Entry 8FCV (electron microscopy, 2.95 A resolution); this record covers chains T and U of the 10 polymer chains in the assembly.

== Chain T (and U) ==
Name: TnsC
Organism: Nostoc sp. 'Peltigera membranacea cyanobiont' 210A
Notes: chain U of this document is another copy of the same molecule, construct and numbering; everything in this record applies to it too
UniProtKB: A0A235IFM2 (A0A235IFM2_9NOSO); residues 1-383 here = UniProt positions 1-383
Amino-acid sequence (383 residues; row label = number of the first residue in the row):
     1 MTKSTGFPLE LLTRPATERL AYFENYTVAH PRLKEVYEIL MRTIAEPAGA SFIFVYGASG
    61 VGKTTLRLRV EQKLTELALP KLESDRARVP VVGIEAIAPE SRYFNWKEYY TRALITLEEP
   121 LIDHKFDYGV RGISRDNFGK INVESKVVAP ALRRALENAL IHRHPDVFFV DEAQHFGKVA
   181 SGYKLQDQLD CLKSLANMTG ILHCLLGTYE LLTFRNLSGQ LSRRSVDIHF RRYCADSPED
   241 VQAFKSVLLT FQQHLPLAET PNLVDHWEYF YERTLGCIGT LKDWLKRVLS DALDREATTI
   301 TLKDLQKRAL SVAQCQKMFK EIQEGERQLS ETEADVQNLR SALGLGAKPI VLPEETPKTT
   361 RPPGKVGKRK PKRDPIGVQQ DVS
Disordered / not traced: 1-3, 347-383
Ion coordination: Mg2+: Thr64 (together with ATP)
Residues lining bound ligands:
  - ATP (adenosine-5'-triphosphate), molecule 1: Tyr26, Thr27, Val28, His30, Leu33, Ala58, Ser59, Gly60, Val61, Gly62, Lys63, Thr64, Thr65, Glu172, Ile278, Gly279, Lys282
  - ATP, molecule 2: Asn197, Gln220, Arg223, Arg224

== Chain T / chain U interface ==
Residue-residue contacts (81):
  Ser59(T) - Gly219(U)
  Ser59(T) - Gln220(U)
  Ser59(T) - Arg223(U)
  Gly60(T) - Arg223(U)
  Glu95(T) - Asn197(U)  hydrogen bond
  Glu95(T) - Met198(U)
  Ile97(T) - Arg153(U)
  Ile97(T) - Glu157(U)
  Ile97(T) - Met198(U)  hydrophobic
  Ala98(T) - Arg153(U)  hydrogen bond (backbone-side chain)
  Ala98(T) - Asp190(U)
  Ala98(T) - Cys191(U)
  Ala98(T) - Ser194(U)
  Glu100(T) - Trp106(U)
  Glu100(T) - Tyr110(U)
  Glu100(T) - Pro150(U)
  Glu100(T) - Arg153(U)
  Arg102(T) - Ala180(U)
  Arg102(T) - Ser181(U)
  Arg102(T) - Lys184(U)
  Glu108(T) - Pro150(U)
  Glu108(T) - Arg154(U)  salt bridge
  Thr111(T) - Arg154(U)
  Arg112(T) - Arg154(U)
  Arg112(T) - Glu157(U)  salt bridge
  Phe138(T) - Asp127(U)
  Asn142(T) - Arg131(U)
  Val143(T) - Arg131(U)
  Glu144(T) - Arg131(U)  salt bridge
  Glu172(T) - Asn197(U)  hydrogen bond
  Glu172(T) - Gln220(U)  hydrogen bond
  Glu172(T) - Arg224(U)  salt bridge
  Gln174(T) - Gln220(U)
  His175(T) - Lys193(U)  hydrogen bond
  Lys178(T) - Tyr183(U)  hydrogen bond
  Lys178(T) - Asp187(U)
  Lys178(T) - Asp190(U)  salt bridge
  Thr208(T) - Gln220(U)
  Glu210(T) - Gln186(U)
  Ala235(T) - Leu343(U)
  Glu268(T) - Arg340(U)  salt bridge
  Glu268(T) - Leu345(U)
  Tyr271(T) - Leu343(U)  hydrophobic
  Tyr271(T) - Leu345(U)  hydrophobic
  Glu272(T) - Leu339(U)
  Glu272(T) - Arg340(U)
  Glu272(T) - Leu343(U)
  Glu272(T) - Leu345(U)
  Arg273(T) - Glu331(U)  salt bridge
  Leu275(T) - Leu343(U)  hydrophobic
  Asp283(T) - Ala48(U)
  Asp283(T) - Arg223(U)  salt bridge
  Lys286(T) - Glu46(U)
  Arg287(T) - Glu46(U)
  Arg287(T) - Pro47(U)
  Arg287(T) - Ala48(U)
  Ser290(T) - Arg42(U)
  Ser290(T) - Glu46(U)
  Asp291(T) - Arg42(U)  salt bridge
  Asp294(T) - Arg42(U)  salt bridge
  Arg308(T) - Arg42(U)  hydrogen bond (side chain-backbone)
  Arg308(T) - Thr43(U)
  Arg308(T) - Glu46(U)  salt bridge
  Val312(T) - Glu331(U)
  Val312(T) - Asp335(U)
  Val312(T) - Val336(U)  hydrophobic
  Val312(T) - Leu339(U)  hydrophobic
  Ala313(T) - Arg215(U)
  Ala313(T) - Asn216(U)  hydrogen bond (backbone-side chain)
  Gln314(T) - Asn216(U)
  Gln314(T) - Ser222(U)  hydrogen bond (side chain-backbone)
  Gln314(T) - Ser225(U)  hydrogen bond (side chain-backbone)
  Cys315(T) - Leu339(U)  hydrophobic
  Lys317(T) - Asn216(U)
  Lys317(T) - Ser218(U)
  Lys317(T) - Ser222(U)
  Met318(T) - Arg223(U)
  Phe319(T) - Ala342(U)
  Phe319(T) - Leu343(U)  hydrophobic
  Glu321(T) - Ser218(U)
  Glu321(T) - Gly219(U)
Interface residues without a listed pair, chain T (49 interface residues in all): Ala96, Pro99, Ser101, Lys140, Trp267, Thr280, Ser311, Gln316
Interface residues without a listed pair, chain U (47 interface residues in all): Ala149, Leu217, Val226, Asp227, Asn338

== Summary ==
49 residues of chain T face 47 of chain U across their interface, with 10 hydrogen bonds and 11 salt bridges.
Polar pairs include Glu108(T)-Arg154(U), Arg112(T)-Glu157(U) and Glu144(T)-Arg131(U). Bound to chain T: ATP.
Both chains are TnsC (Nostoc sp. 'Peltigera membranacea cyanobiont' 210A). Entry 8FCV (Cryo-EM structure of
TnsC-TniQ-DNA complex in type I-B CAST system) was determined by electron microscopy together with 8FCJ, 8FCU,
8FCW, 8FD2, 8FD3, 8FF4 and 8FF5 from the same study.
